Entry 7SCY (electron microscopy, 4.10 A resolution (low resolution: residue-level contacts below are approximate; hydrogen-bond / salt-bridge calls are withheld)); this record covers chains I and F of the 11 polymer chains in the assembly.

Chain I:
Molecule: 147-nt DNA strand
Sequence (147 nucleotides; each row starts with the number of its first residue; numbers below 1 keep their minus sign (DA-73 is residue -73)):
   -73 ATCGGATGTA TATATCTGAC ACGTGCCTGG AGACTAGGGA GTAATCCCCT TGGCGGTTAA
   -13 AACGCGGGGG ACAGCGCGTA CGTGCGTTTA AGCGGTGCTA GAGCTGTCTA CGACCAATTG
    47 AGCGGCCTCG GCACCGGGAT TCTCGAT

Chain F:
Protein: Histone H4
From: Homo sapiens
UniProt: P62805 (H4_HUMAN); residues 0-102 here correspond to UniProt positions 1-103 (UniProt number = residue number + 1)
Sequence (106 residues; row label = number of the first residue in the row; numbers below 1 keep their minus sign (Gly-3 is residue -3)):
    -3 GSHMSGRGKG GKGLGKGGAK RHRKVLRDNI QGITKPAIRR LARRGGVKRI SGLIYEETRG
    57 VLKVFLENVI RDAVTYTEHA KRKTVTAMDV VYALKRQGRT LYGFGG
Not modelled in the structure: -3 to 15
Sequence notes: expression tag (-3 to -1)
Swiss-Prot annotation at these positions:
  - DNA-binding region: Lys16 to Lys20
  - modified residue: Ser1 (N-acetylserine), Arg3 (Asymmetric dimethylarginine), Lys5 (N6-(2-hydroxyisobutyryl)lysine), Lys8 (N6-(2-hydroxyisobutyryl)lysine), Lys12 (N6-(2-hydroxyisobutyryl)lysine), Lys16 (N6-(2-hydroxyisobutyryl)lysine), Lys20 (N6,N6,N6-trimethyllysine), Lys31 (N6-(2-hydroxyisobutyryl)lysine), Lys44 (N6-(2-hydroxyisobutyryl)lysine), Ser47 (Phosphoserine), Tyr51 (Phosphotyrosine), Lys59 (N6-(2-hydroxyisobutyryl)lysine), Lys77 (N6-(2-hydroxyisobutyryl)lysine), Lys79 (N6-(2-hydroxyisobutyryl)lysine), Thr80 (Phosphothreonine), Tyr88 (Phosphotyrosine), Lys91 (N6-(2-hydroxyisobutyryl)lysine)
  - cross-link (Glycyl lysine isopeptide (Lys-Gly)): Lys12 (interchain with G-Cter in SUMO2), Lys20 (interchain with G-Cter in SUMO2), Lys31 (interchain with G-Cter in SUMO2), Lys59 (interchain with G-Cter in SUMO2), Lys79 (interchain with G-Cter in SUMO2), Lys91 (interchain with G-Cter in SUMO2)

Interface between chain I and chain F:
Contacting residue pairs (13; chain I residue first):
  DT-23(I) with Arg19(F)
  DG-22(I) with Arg17(F); His18(F); Arg19(F)
  DG-21(I) with His18(F); Arg19(F)
  DA-13(I) with Thr30(F); Pro32(F); Arg36(F)
  DA-12(I) with Thr30(F); Lys31(F); Pro32(F)
  DG-4(I) with Arg45(F)
Also at the interface, not in a pair above, chain I (11 interface residues in all): DT-32, DT-24, DA-14, DG-6, DA-3
Also at the interface, not in a pair above, chain F (12 interface residues in all): Lys20, Ala33, Lys77, Thr80

Overview:
The interface between chain I and chain F involves 11 residues on one side and 12 on the other. From UniProt:
a DNA-binding region on chain F.
Here chain I is a 147-nt DNA strand and chain F is Histone H4 (Homo sapiens). Entry 7SCY (Nuc147 bound to
single BRCT) was determined by electron microscopy together with 7SCZ from the same study.
